6OIN - chain A; structure by X-ray diffraction, 1.70 A resolution.

== Chain A ==
Molecule: Histone acetyltransferase KAT8
Source organism: Homo sapiens
Notes: EC 2.3.1.48
UniProt: Q9H7Z6 (KAT8_HUMAN); residues 506-778 here correspond to UniProt positions 176-448 (UniProt number = residue number - 330)
Amino-acid sequence (273 residues; each row starts with the number of its first residue):
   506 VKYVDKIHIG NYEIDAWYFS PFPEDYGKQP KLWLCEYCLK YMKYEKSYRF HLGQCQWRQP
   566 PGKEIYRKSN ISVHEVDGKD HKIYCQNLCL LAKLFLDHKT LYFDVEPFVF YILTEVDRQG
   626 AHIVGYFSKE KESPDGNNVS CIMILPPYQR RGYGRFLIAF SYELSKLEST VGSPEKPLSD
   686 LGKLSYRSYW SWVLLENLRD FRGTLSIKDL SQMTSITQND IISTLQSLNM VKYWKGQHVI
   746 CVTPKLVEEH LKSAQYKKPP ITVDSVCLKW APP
Not modelled in the structure: 506
Modified positions: K604 (N(6)-acetyllysine; ALY)
Differences from the reference sequence: conflict H579 (Tyr249 in Q9H7Z6), N702 (Ile372 in Q9H7Z6); engineered mutation S645 (Ala315 in Q9H7Z6), M648 (Leu318 in Q9H7Z6), I649 (Thr319 in Q9H7Z6), R660 (Lys330 in Q9H7Z6)
Ion coordination: Zn2+: C540, C543, H556, C560
Small-molecule neighbours: MQJ (2-fluoro-N'-[(naphthalen-2-yl)sulfonyl]benzohydrazide): I647, I649, Y653, Q654, R655, R656, G657, Y658, G659, R660, I663, L686, G687, S690, S693, Y694, W697, Q760, Y761, K763

== In short ==
Bound to chain A: compound MQJ. C540, C543, H556 and C560 coordinate Zn2+.
Chain A is Histone acetyltransferase KAT8 (Homo sapiens); the structure, Crystal structure of MYST
acetyltransferase domain in complex with inhibitor CTX-124143, was determined by X-ray diffraction together
with 6OIO, 6OIP, 6OIQ and 6OIR from the same study.
